Entry 3JAK (electron microscopy, 3.30 A resolution); this record covers chains E and G of the 14 polymer chains in the assembly.

Chain E:
Name: Tubulin alpha-1B chain
Organism: Sus scrofa
Reference sequence: Q2XVP4 (TBA1B_PIG); residue numbers follow UniProt; this construct covers 1-451
Chain sequence (451 residues; row label = number of the first residue in the row):
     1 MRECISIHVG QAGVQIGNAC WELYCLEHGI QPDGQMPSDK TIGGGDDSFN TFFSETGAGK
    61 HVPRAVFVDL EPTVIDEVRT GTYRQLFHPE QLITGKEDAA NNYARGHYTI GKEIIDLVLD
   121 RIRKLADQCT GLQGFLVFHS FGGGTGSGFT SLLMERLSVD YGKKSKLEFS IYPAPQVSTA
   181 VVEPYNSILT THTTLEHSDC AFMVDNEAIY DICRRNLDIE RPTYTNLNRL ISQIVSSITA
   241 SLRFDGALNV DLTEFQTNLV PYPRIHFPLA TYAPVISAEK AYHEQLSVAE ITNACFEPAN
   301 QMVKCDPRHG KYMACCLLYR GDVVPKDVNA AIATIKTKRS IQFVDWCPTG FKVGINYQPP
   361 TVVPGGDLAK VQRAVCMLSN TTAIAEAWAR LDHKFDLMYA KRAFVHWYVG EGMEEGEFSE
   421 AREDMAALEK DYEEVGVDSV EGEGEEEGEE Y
Not modelled in the structure: 38-46, 442-451
Ion coordination: Mg2+: Glu71 (together with GTP)
Ligand contacts: GTP (guanosine-5'-triphosphate): Gly10, Gln11, Ala12, Gln15, Ile16, Asp69, Glu71, Asp98, Ala99, Ala100, Asn101, Ser140, Gly143, Gly144, Thr145, Gly146, Ile171, Thr179, Glu183, Asn206, Tyr224, Leu227, Asn228, Ile231
UniProt features mapped onto this chain:
  - motif: Met1 to Cys4 (MREC motif)
  - active site: Glu254
  - binding site (GTP): Gly10, Gln11, Ala12, Gln15, Glu71, Ala99, Ser140, Gly143, Gly144, Thr145, Gly146, Thr179, Glu183, Asn206, Tyr224, Asn228, Leu252
  - binding site (Mg(2+)): Glu71
  - site: Tyr451 (Involved in polymerization)
  - modified residue: Lys40 (N6,N6,N6-trimethyllysine), Ser48 (Phosphoserine), Ser232 (Phosphoserine), Tyr282 (3'-nitrotyrosine), Arg339 (Omega-N-methylarginine), Ser439 (Phosphoserine), Glu443 (5-glutamyl polyglutamate), Glu445 (5-glutamyl polyglutamate), Tyr451 (3'-nitrotyrosine)
  - cross-link (Glycyl lysine isopeptide (Lys-Gly)): Lys326 (interchain with G-Cter in ubiquitin), Lys370 (interchain with G-Cter in ubiquitin)
What the authors report for this chain:
  - catalytic residues: Glu254 (citing earlier work)

Chain G:
Name: Tubulin beta chain
Organism: Sus scrofa
Reference sequence: P02554 (TBB_PIG); the author numbering skips numbers that UniProt does not, so the offset changes along the chain: 1-44 = UniProt 1-44; 47-360 = UniProt 45-358; 369-455 = UniProt 359-445
Chain sequence (445 residues; numbered 1 to 455; 10 numbers in that range are skipped by the numbering (no residue carries them; nothing is unmodelled there); the number before each row is that of its first residue):
     1 MREIVHIQAG QCGNQIGAKF WEVISDEHGI DPTGSYHGDS DLQL
    47 ERINVYYNEA AGNKYVPRAI LVDLEPGTMD SVRSGPFGQI FRPDNFVFGQ SGAGNNWAKG
   107 HYTEGAELVD SVLDVVRKES ESCDCLQGFQ LTHSLGGGTG SGMGTLLISK IREEYPDRIM
   167 NTFSVVPSPK VSDTVVEPYN ATLSVHQLVE NTDETYCIDN EALYDICFRT LKLTTPTYGD
   227 LNHLVSATMS GVTTCLRFPG QLNADLRKLA VNMVPFPRLH FFMPGFAPLT SRGSQQYRAL
   287 TVPELTQQMF DAKNMMAACD PRHGRYLTVA AVFRGRMSMK EVDEQMLNVQ NKNSSYFVEW
   347 IPNNVKTAVC DIPP
   369 RGLKMSATFI GNSTAIQELF KRISEQFTAM FRRKAFLHWY TGEGMDEMEF TEAESNMNDL
   429 VSEYQQYQDA TADEQGEFEE EGEEDEA
Not modelled in the structure: 440-455
Ligand contacts:
  - GTP-gamma-S (GSP; 5'-guanosine-diphosphate-monothiophosphate): Gly10, Gln11, Cys12, Gln15, Ile16, Asp69, Glu71, Asn101, Ser140, Gly143, Gly144, Thr145, Gly146, Val171, Asp179, Glu183, Asn206, Leu209, Tyr224, Leu227, Asn228
  - GTP (guanosine-5'-triphosphate): Gln247, Leu248, Lys254
UniProt features mapped onto this chain:
  - motif: Met1 to Ile4 (MREI motif)
  - binding site (GTP): Gln11, Glu71, Ser140, Gly144, Thr145, Gly146, Asn206, Asn228
  - binding site (Mg(2+)): Glu71
  - modified residue: Ser40 (Phosphoserine), Lys60 (N6-acetyllysine), Ser174 (Phosphoserine), Thr287 (Phosphothreonine), Thr292 (Phosphothreonine), Arg320 (Omega-N-methylarginine), Glu448 (5-glutamyl polyglutamate)
  - cross-link (Glycyl lysine isopeptide (Lys-Gly)): Lys60 (interchain with G-Cter in ubiquitin), Lys326 (interchain with G-Cter in ubiquitin)

Chain E / chain G interface:
Residue-residue contacts - 69 pairs, chain E then chain G:
  Gln11(E) - Gly246(G)
  Gln11(E) - Gln247(G)  hydrogen bond (side chain-backbone)
  Gln11(E) - Leu248(G)
  Gln11(E) - Asn249(G)  hydrogen bond
  Gln15(E) - Gln247(G)
  Glu71(E) - Arg2(G)  salt bridge
  Pro72(E) - Arg2(G)
  Pro72(E) - Arg48(G)
  Thr73(E) - Arg2(G)
  Thr73(E) - Arg48(G)
  Asp76(E) - Glu47(G)
  Asp76(E) - Arg48(G)  salt bridge
  Glu77(E) - Pro245(G)
  Lys96(E) - Arg2(G)
  Lys96(E) - Asp130(G)
  Lys96(E) - Cys131(G)
  Glu97(E) - Cys131(G)
  Glu97(E) - Gln133(G)  hydrogen bond
  Glu97(E) - Arg253(G)  salt bridge
  Asp98(E) - Asp251(G)
  Asp98(E) - Lys254(G)  salt bridge
  Ala100(E) - Arg253(G)
  Ala100(E) - Lys254(G)
  Ala100(E) - Val257(G)
  Asn101(E) - Lys254(G)
  Asn101(E) - Asn258(G)
  Asn101(E) - Lys352(G)
  Arg105(E) - Arg253(G)
  Gln176(E) - Leu333(G)
  Val177(E) - Asp329(G)
  Ser178(E) - Asn349(G)  hydrogen bond
  Thr179(E) - Leu248(G)
  Thr179(E) - Val351(G)
  Thr179(E) - Lys352(G)
  Thr179(E) - Thr353(G)  hydrogen bond (backbone-backbone)
  Ala180(E) - Asn258(G)
  Ala180(E) - Asn349(G)
  Ala180(E) - Lys352(G)
  Val181(E) - Asn258(G)  hydrogen bond (backbone-side chain)
  Val181(E) - Ile347(G)  hydrophobic
  Val181(E) - Asn349(G)
  Tyr210(E) - Met325(G)
  Tyr210(E) - Lys326(G)
  Tyr210(E) - Asp329(G)
  Arg214(E) - Lys326(G)
  Glu220(E) - Lys326(G)
  Arg221(E) - Ser324(G)
  Arg221(E) - Glu327(G)  salt bridge
  Pro222(E) - Lys326(G)
  Thr223(E) - Gln247(G)
  Tyr224(E) - Gln247(G)
  Tyr224(E) - Met325(G)  hydrophobic
  Lys394(E) - Asn349(G)
  Leu397(E) - Trp346(G)
  Met398(E) - Trp346(G)
  Met398(E) - Pro348(G)
  Lys401(E) - Phe262(G)
  Lys401(E) - Trp346(G)
  Ala403(E) - Ile347(G)  hydrophobic
  Phe404(E) - Val257(G)
  Phe404(E) - Asn258(G)
  Phe404(E) - Val260(G)
  Phe404(E) - Pro261(G)  hydrogen bond (backbone-backbone)
  Phe404(E) - Ile347(G)  hydrophobic
  His406(E) - Val260(G)
  His406(E) - Pro261(G)
  Trp407(E) - Ala256(G)
  Trp407(E) - Val257(G)
  Trp407(E) - Val260(G)  hydrogen bond (side chain-backbone)
Other interface residues (no listed pair), chain E (37 interface residues in all): Pro175, Val182, Arg402
Other interface residues (no listed pair), chain G (40 interface residues in all): Leu132, Arg164, Pro263, Thr314, Asn337, Asn350, Ala438

Summary:
The interface between chain E and chain G involves 37 residues on one side and 40 on the other, with 8
hydrogen bonds and 5 salt bridges. Polar contacts include Glu71(E)-Arg2(G), Asp76(E)-Arg48(G) and
Glu97(E)-Arg253(G). GTP is bound between chain E and chain G. Bound to chain G: GTP-gamma-S. The paper reports
the catalytic residue Glu254(E).
Here chain E is Tubulin alpha-1B chain and chain G is Tubulin beta chain, both from Sus scrofa. Entry 3JAK
(Cryo-EM structure of GTPgammaS-microtubule co-polymerized with EB3 (merged dataset with and without kinesin
bound)) was determined by electron microscopy together with 3JAL, 3JAR, 3JAS, 3JAT and 3JAW from the same
study.
